Entry 6P3Z (X-ray diffraction, 2.84 A resolution); this record covers chains A and B.

# Chain A (and B)
Protein: Apolipoprotein B mRNA editing enzyme, catalytic peptide-like 3G
Source organism: Macaca mulatta
Notes: chain B of this document is another copy of the same molecule, construct and numbering; everything in this record applies to it too
UniProtKB: M1GSK9 (M1GSK9_MACMU); residue numbers follow UniProt; this construct covers 1-142, 147-383
Amino-acid sequence (386 residues; row label = number of the first residue in the row; note: 4 numbers in that range are skipped by the numbering (no residue carries them; nothing is unmodelled there); numbers below 1 keep their minus sign (Gly-6 is residue -6)):
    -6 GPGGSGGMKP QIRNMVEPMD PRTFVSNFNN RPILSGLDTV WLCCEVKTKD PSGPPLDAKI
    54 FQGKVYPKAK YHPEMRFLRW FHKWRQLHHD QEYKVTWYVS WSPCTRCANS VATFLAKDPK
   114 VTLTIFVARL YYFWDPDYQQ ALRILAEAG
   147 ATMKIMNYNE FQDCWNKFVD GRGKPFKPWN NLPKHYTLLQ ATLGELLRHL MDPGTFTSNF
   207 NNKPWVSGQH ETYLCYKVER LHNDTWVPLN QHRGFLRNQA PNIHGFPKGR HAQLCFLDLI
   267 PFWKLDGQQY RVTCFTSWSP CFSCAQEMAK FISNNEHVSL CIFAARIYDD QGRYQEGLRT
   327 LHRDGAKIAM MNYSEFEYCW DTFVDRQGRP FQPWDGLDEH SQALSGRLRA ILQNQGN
Disordered / not traced: -6 to 3, 246-259
Construct notes: expression tag (-6 to 0); linker (128, 139-142); conflict Gln259 (Glu in M1GSK9)
Metal / ion sites: Zn2+: His65, Cys97, Cys100
What the authors report for this chain:
  - self-association interface (contacts with another copy of this molecule): Ile26, Phe126, Trp127, Lys180, Leu184, Ala187
  - mutagenesis - I26A/K180S/L184S/A187E, F126A/W127A/A187Y, T183D/L184D/A187Y: abolished binding to RNA
  - mutagenesis - R24T: unchanged binding to RNA

# Chain A / chain B interface
Residue-residue contacts (22):
  Pro25(A) - Leu184(B)  hydrophobic
  Ile26(A) - Asn177(B)
  Ile26(A) - Lys180(B)
  Ile26(A) - His181(B)
  Phe126(A) - Lys180(B)
  Phe126(A) - Leu184(B)  hydrophobic
  Trp127(A) - Lys180(B)
  Lys180(A) - Ile26(B)
  Lys180(A) - Phe126(B)
  Lys180(A) - Trp127(B)
  His181(A) - Ile26(B)
  Leu184(A) - Pro25(B)  hydrophobic
  Leu184(A) - Phe126(B)  hydrophobic
  Leu184(A) - Thr188(B)
  Ala187(A) - Ala187(B)
  Ala187(A) - Thr188(B)
  Ala187(A) - Glu191(B)
  Thr188(A) - Leu184(B)
  Thr188(A) - Ala187(B)
  Glu191(A) - Ala187(B)
  Glu191(A) - Glu191(B)
  Arg194(A) - Arg194(B)
Other interface residues (no listed pair), chain A (14 interface residues in all): Asn177, Thr183, Gly190
Other interface residues (no listed pair), chain B (14 interface residues in all): Thr183, Gln186

# Summary
The chain A/chain B interface involves 14 residues from each chain. His65(A), Cys97(A) and Cys100(A)
coordinate Zn2+. The paper reports that I26A/K180S/L184S/A187E, F126A/W127A/A187Y and T183D/L184D/A187Y of
chain A abolish binding to RNA; a self-association interface involving Ile26(A), Phe126(A) and Trp127(A) among
others.
Chain A and chain B are both Apolipoprotein B mRNA editing enzyme, catalytic peptide-like 3G (Macaca mulatta);
the structure, Crystal Structure of Full Length APOBEC3G E/Q (pH 5.2), was determined by X-ray diffraction
(same publication as 6P3X and 6P3Y).
